Entry 8ABM (electron microscopy, 2.80 A resolution); this record covers chains C and P of the 20 polymer chains in the assembly.

# Chain C
Name: Cytochrome b
Source organism: Yarrowia lipolytica
Reference sequence: Q9B6D0 (CYB_YARLI); residues 1-385 here = UniProt positions 1-385
Chain sequence (385 residues; numbered 1 to 385; the number before each row is that of its first residue):
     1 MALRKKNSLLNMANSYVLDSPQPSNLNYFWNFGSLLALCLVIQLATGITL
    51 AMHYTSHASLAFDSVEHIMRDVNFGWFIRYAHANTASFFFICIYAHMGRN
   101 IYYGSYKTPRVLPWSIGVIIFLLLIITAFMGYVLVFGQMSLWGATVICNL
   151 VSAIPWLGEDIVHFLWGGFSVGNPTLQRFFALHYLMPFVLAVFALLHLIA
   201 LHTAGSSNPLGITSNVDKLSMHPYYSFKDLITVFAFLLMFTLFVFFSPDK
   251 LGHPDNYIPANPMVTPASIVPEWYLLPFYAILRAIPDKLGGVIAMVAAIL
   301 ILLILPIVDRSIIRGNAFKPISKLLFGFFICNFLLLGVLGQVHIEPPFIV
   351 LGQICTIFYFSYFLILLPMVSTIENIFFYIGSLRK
Not modelled in the structure: 384-385
Bound ions: heme Fe site 1: His-82, His-183; heme Fe site 2: His-96, His-197
Small-molecule neighbours:
  - heme (HEM), molecule 1: Trp-30, Gly-33, Ser-34, Leu-36, Ala-37, Leu-40, Phe-89, Ile-93, His-96, Met-97, Arg-99, Asn-100, Ser-105, Arg-110, Pro-113, Trp-114, Gly-117, Val-118, Ile-120, Phe-121, Leu-190, Ala-194, His-197, Leu-198, Leu-201, Ser-206, Ser-207
  - heme (HEM), molecule 2: Leu-40, Gln-43, Leu-44, Gly-47, Ile-48, Leu-50, Ala-51, Tyr-54, Val-65, Arg-79, His-82, Ala-83, Ala-86, Phe-89, Leu-124, Thr-127, Ala-128, Gly-131, Tyr-132, Leu-134, Val-135, Phe-180, His-183, Tyr-184, Pro-187, Leu-190, Tyr-274
  - 1,2-diacyl-sn-glycero-3-phosphocholine (PC1): Asn-27, Phe-29, Tyr-94, Ala-95, Gly-98, Arg-99, Tyr-102, Tyr-103, Pro-209, Leu-210, Ala-317, Lys-323, Phe-326, Gly-327, Ile-330, Cys-331, Phe-333
  - phosphatidylethanolamine (PTY), molecule 1: Ser-34, Ala-37, Leu-38, His-222, Pro-223, Ser-226, Phe-227, Asp-229, Leu-230, Val-233, Phe-234
  - phosphatidylethanolamine (PTY), molecule 2: Ile-42, Phe-74, Phe-77, Phe-234, Leu-237, Phe-240, Phe-245
Swiss-Prot annotation at these positions:
  - binding site (heme b): His-82, His-96, His-183, His-197
  - binding site (a ubiquinone): His-202

# Chain P
Name: Cytochrome b-c1 complex subunit Rieske, mitochondrial
Source organism: Yarrowia lipolytica
Notes: EC 7.1.1.8
Reference sequence: Q6CI02 (Q6CI02_YARLI); residues 1-225 here = UniProt positions 1-225
Chain sequence (225 residues; row label = number of the first residue in the row):
     1 MSLLRTAAQAVKAPKAYTPLVAAKAFAQTRSVSSQPIGGKSTYKIPDFTP
    51 YLKKDRNTDANRLFSYFMIGSFGMLSAAGAKATVQDFLSNMSASADVLAM
   101 AKVEVKLGAIPLGKNVIIKWRGKPIFIRHRTSEEIEEANEVNVATLRDPQ
   151 TDDERVQKPEWLVMIGVCTHLGCVPIGEAGDFGGWFCPCHGSHYDISGRI
   201 RRGPAPLNLEIPEYDFADAETLVIG
Not modelled in the structure: 1-38, 225
Disulfide bonds: Cys-173/Cys-189
Bound ions: 2Fe-2S cluster Fe: Cys-168, His-170, Cys-187, His-190
Small-molecule neighbours:
  - 2Fe-2S cluster (FES): Cys-168, His-170, Leu-171, Gly-172, Cys-173, Cys-187, Cys-189, His-190, Gly-191, Ser-192
  - 1,2-diacyl-sn-glycero-3-phosphocholine (PC1): Tyr-66, Ile-69, Gly-73, Ser-76, Ala-77, Ala-80
  - phosphatidylethanolamine (PTY), molecule 1: Ile-69, Phe-72, Gly-73, Ser-76
  - phosphatidylethanolamine (PTY), molecule 2: Ser-76, Gly-79, Ala-80, Lys-81, Ala-82, Thr-83, Val-84, Gln-85, Asp-86, Phe-87

# Interface between chain C and chain P
Residue-residue contacts (24):
  Trp-142(C) / Gly-172(P)
  Trp-142(C) / Cys-173(P)  hydrophobic
  Trp-142(C) / Val-174(P)  hydrophobic
  Asn-149(C) / Leu-171(P)  hydrogen bond (side chain-backbone)
  Phe-164(C) / Leu-88(P)
  Phe-164(C) / Met-91(P)
  Phe-164(C) / Ser-92(P)
  Gly-167(C) / Met-91(P)
  Gly-167(C) / Ala-93(P)
  Phe-169(C) / Leu-98(P)  hydrophobic
  Phe-169(C) / Arg-121(P)
  Phe-169(C) / Lys-123(P)
  Ser-170(C) / Arg-121(P)  hydrogen bond (side chain-backbone)
  Arg-178(C) / Met-91(P)  hydrogen bond (side chain-backbone)
  Pro-262(C) / Gly-122(P)
  Met-263(C) / Lys-119(P)
  Met-263(C) / Gly-122(P)
  Met-263(C) / Pro-124(P)  hydrophobic
  Met-263(C) / Val-174(P)
  Thr-265(C) / Cys-173(P)
  Thr-265(C) / Val-174(P)  hydrogen bond (side chain-backbone)
  Thr-265(C) / Cys-189(P)
  Ile-269(C) / Cys-173(P)  hydrophobic
  Ile-344(C) / His-190(P)
Interface residues without a listed pair, chain C (19 interface residues in all): Thr-145, Val-146, Gly-168, Pro-174, Pro-266, Tyr-279, Lys-288
Interface residues without a listed pair, chain P (19 interface residues in all): Val-97, Ile-117, His-170

# Summary
The chain C/chain P interface involves 19 residues from each chain, with 4 hydrogen bonds. Polar pairs include
Asn-149(C)/Leu-171(P), Ser-170(C)/Arg-121(P) and Arg-178(C)/Met-91(P). Ligands of chain C: heme,
1,2-diacyl-sn-glycero-3-phosphocholine and phosphatidylethanolamine. Bound to chain P: 2Fe-2S cluster,
phosphatidylethanolamine and 1,2-diacyl-sn-glycero-3-phosphocholine.
Here chain C is Cytochrome b and chain P is Cytochrome b-c1 complex subunit Rieske, mitochondrial, both from
Yarrowia lipolytica. Entry 8ABM (Complex III2 from Yarrowia lipolytica, apo, b-position) was determined by
electron microscopy together with 8AB6, 8AB7, 8AB8, 8AB9, 8ABA, 8ABB and 11 further entries from the same
study.
